Entry 8QH5 (electron microscopy, 3.40 A resolution); this record covers chains B and C of the 4 polymer chains in the assembly.

Chain B:
Molecule: DNA damage-binding protein 1
Organism: Homo sapiens
Reference sequence: Q16531 (DDB1_HUMAN); residue numbers follow UniProt; this construct covers 1-1140
Chain sequence (1160 residues; each row starts with the number of its first residue; numbers below 1 keep their minus sign (Met-19 is residue -19)):
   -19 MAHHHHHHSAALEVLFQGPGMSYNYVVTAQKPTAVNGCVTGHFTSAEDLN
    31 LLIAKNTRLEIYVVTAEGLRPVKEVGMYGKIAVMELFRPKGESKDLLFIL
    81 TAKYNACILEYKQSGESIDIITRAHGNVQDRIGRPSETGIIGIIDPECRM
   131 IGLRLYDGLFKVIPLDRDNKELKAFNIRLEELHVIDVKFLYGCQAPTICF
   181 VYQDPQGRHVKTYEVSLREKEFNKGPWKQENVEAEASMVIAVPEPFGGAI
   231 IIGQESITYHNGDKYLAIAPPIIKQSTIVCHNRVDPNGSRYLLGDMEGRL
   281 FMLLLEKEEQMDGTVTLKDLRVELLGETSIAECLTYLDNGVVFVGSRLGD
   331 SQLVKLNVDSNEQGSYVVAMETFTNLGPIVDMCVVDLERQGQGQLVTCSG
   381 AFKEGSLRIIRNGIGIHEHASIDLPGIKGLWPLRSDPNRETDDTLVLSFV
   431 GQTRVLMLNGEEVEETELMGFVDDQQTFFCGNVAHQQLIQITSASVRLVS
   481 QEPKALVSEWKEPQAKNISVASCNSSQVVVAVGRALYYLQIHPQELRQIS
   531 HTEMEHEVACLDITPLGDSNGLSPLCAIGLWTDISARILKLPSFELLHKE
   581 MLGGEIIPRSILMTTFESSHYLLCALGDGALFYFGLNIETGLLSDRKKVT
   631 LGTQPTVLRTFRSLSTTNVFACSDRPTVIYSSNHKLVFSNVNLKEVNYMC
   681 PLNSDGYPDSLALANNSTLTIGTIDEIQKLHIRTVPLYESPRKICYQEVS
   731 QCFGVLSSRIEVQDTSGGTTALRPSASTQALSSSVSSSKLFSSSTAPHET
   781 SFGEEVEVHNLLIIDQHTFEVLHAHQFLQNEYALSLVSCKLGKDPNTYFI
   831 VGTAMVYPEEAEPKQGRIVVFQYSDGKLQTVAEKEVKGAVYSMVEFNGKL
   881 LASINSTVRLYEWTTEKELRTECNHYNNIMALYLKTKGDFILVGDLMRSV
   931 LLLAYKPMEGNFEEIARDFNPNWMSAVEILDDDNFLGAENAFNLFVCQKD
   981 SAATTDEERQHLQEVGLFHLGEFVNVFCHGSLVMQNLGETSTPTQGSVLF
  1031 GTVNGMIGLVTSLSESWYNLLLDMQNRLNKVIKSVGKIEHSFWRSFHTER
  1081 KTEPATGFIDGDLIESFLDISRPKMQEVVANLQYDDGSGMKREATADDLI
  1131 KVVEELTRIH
Unresolved in the structure: -19 to 0, 745-747, 772-776, 1016-1021
Construct notes: initiating methionine (-19); expression tag (-18 to 0)
UniProt features mapped onto this chain:
  - modified residue: Ser2 (N-acetylserine), Lys1067 (N6-acetyllysine), Thr1125 (Phosphothreonine)
  - cross-link: Lys1121 (Glycyl lysine isopeptide (Lys-Gly) (interchain with G-Cter in SUMO2))

Chain C:
Molecule: DET1- and DDB1-associated protein 1
Organism: Homo sapiens
Reference sequence: Q9BW61 (DDA1_HUMAN); residue numbers follow UniProt; this construct covers 1-102
Chain sequence (152 residues; row label = number of the first residue in the row):
     1 MADFLKGLPVYNKSNFSRFHADSVCKASNRRPSVYLPTREYPSEQIIVTE
    51 KTNILLRYLHQQWDKKNAAKKRDQEQVELEGESSAPPRKVARTDSPDMHE
   101 DTDVLFQGPGAWSHPQFEKGGGSGGGSGGGSWSHPQFEKGASGEDYKDDD
   151 DK
Unresolved in the structure: 1, 22-29, 62-152
Construct notes: expression tag (103-152)
UniProt features mapped onto this chain:
  - modified residue: Ala2 (N-acetylalanine), Ser33 (Phosphoserine), Ser95 (Phosphoserine)

Chain B / chain C interface:
Pairs across the interface (121; chain B residue first):
  His22(B) with Tyr11(C)
  Glu27(B) with Tyr11(C), hydrogen bond (backbone-side chain)
  Asp28(B) with Tyr11(C)
  Leu29(B) with Asn15(C)
  Arg38(B) with Val34(C)
  Tyr42(B) with Pro32(C)
  Val44(B) with Asn15(C), hydrogen bond (backbone-side chain); Phe16(C), hydrophobic
  Thr45(B) with Asn15(C); Phe16(C), hydrogen bond (backbone-backbone)
  Ala46(B) with Ser14(C); Phe16(C); Ser17(C); Arg18(C), hydrogen bond (backbone-backbone); Phe19(C), hydrogen bond (backbone-backbone)
  Glu47(B) with Arg18(C), salt bridge; Phe19(C); His20(C), hydrogen bond (backbone-backbone)
  Gly48(B) with Phe16(C)
  Leu49(B) with Phe16(C), hydrophobic
  Pro51(B) with Arg30(C); Pro32(C), hydrophobic
  Lys53(B) with Pro32(C); Ser33(C); Val34(C); Tyr35(C)
  Glu54(B) with Pro32(C); Ser33(C), hydrogen bond (backbone-backbone); Val34(C); Tyr35(C), hydrogen bond (backbone-backbone)
  Val55(B) with Tyr35(C), hydrophobic
  Ile98(B) with Tyr35(C)
  Asp99(B) with Tyr35(C), hydrogen bond; Arg39(C), salt bridge; Tyr41(C), hydrogen bond
  Ile100(B) with Tyr35(C), hydrogen bond (backbone-side chain)
  Ile101(B) with Tyr41(C), hydrophobic
  Thr102(B) with Ser43(C); Glu44(C)
  Arg103(B) with Ser43(C); Glu44(C), hydrogen bond (backbone-backbone); Gln45(C), hydrogen bond (backbone-backbone)
  Ala104(B) with Gln45(C)
  His105(B) with Ser43(C), hydrogen bond; Gln45(C), hydrogen bond (backbone-backbone); Ile46(C); Ile47(C), hydrogen bond (backbone-backbone)
  Gly106(B) with Ile47(C)
  Val108(B) with Ile47(C), hydrophobic
  Lys141(B) with Thr49(C)
  Asp146(B) with Gln45(C), hydrogen bond (backbone-side chain)
  Arg147(B) with Gln45(C), hydrogen bond
  Asn149(B) with Gln45(C), hydrogen bond (backbone-side chain)
  Lys150(B) with Gln45(C); Ile46(C), hydrogen bond (backbone-backbone)
  Glu151(B) with Ile46(C); Val48(C)
  Leu152(B) with Gln45(C); Ile46(C), hydrogen bond (backbone-backbone); Ile47(C); Val48(C), hydrogen bond (backbone-backbone)
  Lys153(B) with Val48(C); Glu50(C)
  Ala154(B) with Val48(C), hydrogen bond (backbone-backbone); Thr49(C); Glu50(C), hydrogen bond (backbone-backbone)
  Asn156(B) with Ile54(C); Arg57(C), hydrogen bond (backbone-side chain)
  Arg158(B) with Ile54(C); Tyr58(C), hydrogen bond (backbone-side chain)
  Glu199(B) with Gln61(C)
  Lys200(B) with Glu50(C), salt bridge; Arg57(C), hydrogen bond (backbone-side chain)
  Glu201(B) with Arg57(C), salt bridge; Tyr58(C), hydrogen bond; Gln61(C), hydrogen bond
  Val264(B) with Leu8(C), hydrophobic; Pro9(C)
  Asp265(B) with Pro9(C)
  Arg270(B) with Phe4(C), hydrogen bond (side chain-backbone); Leu5(C); Lys6(C), hydrogen bond (side chain-backbone); Gly7(C), hydrogen bond (side chain-backbone); Leu8(C)
  Leu284(B) with Phe4(C), hydrophobic
  Glu303(B) with Phe4(C)
  Leu305(B) with Phe4(C), hydrophobic; Leu5(C), hydrophobic
  Tyr316(B) with Leu8(C); Pro9(C), hydrogen bond (side chain-backbone)
  Leu317(B) with Phe16(C), hydrophobic
  Asp318(B) with Pro9(C); Val10(C); Tyr11(C), hydrogen bond (side chain-backbone); Asn12(C), hydrogen bond (side chain-backbone); Asn15(C), hydrogen bond; Phe16(C)
  Asn319(B) with Val10(C); Lys13(C), hydrogen bond (side chain-backbone); Asn15(C), hydrogen bond (side chain-backbone)
  Val321(B) with Phe16(C), hydrophobic
  Leu336(B) with Leu5(C), hydrophobic; Leu8(C), hydrophobic
  Asn337(B) with Leu5(C)
  Val338(B) with Ala2(C); Leu5(C); Lys6(C)
  Tyr346(B) with Ala2(C), hydrophobic; Leu5(C), hydrophobic
  Met350(B) with Phe19(C), hydrophobic
  Glu351(B) with Phe19(C)
  Lys709(B) with Arg31(C)
  Ile1062(B) with Leu36(C), hydrophobic
  Lys1063(B) with Pro37(C); Thr38(C); Arg39(C); Glu40(C)
  Val1065(B) with Tyr35(C), hydrophobic
  Lys1067(B) with Glu40(C), salt bridge
  Ser1096(B) with Leu36(C)
  Asp1099(B) with Leu36(C)
Interface residues without a listed pair, chain B (81 interface residues in all): Lys11, Ala26, Glu40, Ala86, Lys92, Asn107, Leu139, Ile143, Phe155, Ile157, Pro266, Met282, Gly320, Leu333, Val1061, Ile1100, Lys1104
Interface residues without a listed pair, chain C (43 interface residues in all): Ala21

In short:
81 residues of chain B face 43 of chain C across their interface; the contacts include 38 hydrogen bonds and 5
salt bridges. Polar contacts include Glu47(B)-Arg18(C), Asp99(B)-Arg39(C) and Lys200(B)-Glu50(C).
Here chain B is DNA damage-binding protein 1 and chain C is DET1- and DDB1-associated protein 1, both from
Homo sapiens. Entry 8QH5 (CryoEM structure of UVSSA(VHS)-CSA-DDB1-DDA1) was determined by electron microscopy.
